6N93 - chains A and F of the 6 polymer chains in the assembly; structure by X-ray diffraction, 1.70 A resolution.

Chain A (and F):
Name: Methylmalonyl-CoA decarboxylase
From: Escherichia coli (strain K12)
Notes: EC 4.1.1.-; chain F of this document is another copy of the same molecule, construct and numbering; everything in this record applies to it too
UniProt: P52045 (SCPB_ECOLI); numbering as in UniProt (aligned over 1-261)
Chain sequence (261 residues; each row starts with the number of its first residue):
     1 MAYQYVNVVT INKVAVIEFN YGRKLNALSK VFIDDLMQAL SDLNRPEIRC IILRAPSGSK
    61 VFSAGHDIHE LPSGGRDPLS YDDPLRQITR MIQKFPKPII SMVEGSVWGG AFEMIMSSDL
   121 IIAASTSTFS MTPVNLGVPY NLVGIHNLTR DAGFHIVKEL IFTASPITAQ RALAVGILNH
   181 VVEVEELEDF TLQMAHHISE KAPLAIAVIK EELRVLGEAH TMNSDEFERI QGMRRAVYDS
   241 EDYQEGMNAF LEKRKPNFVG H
Not modelled in the structure: 1
Sequence notes: engineered mutation Ala-2 (Ser in P52045)
Ion coordination: Ni2+: His-220 (together with imidazole) (shared with 1 residue of chain B; 1 residue of chain C)
Small-molecule neighbours: KGA ([1-[2-[3-[[(2R)-4-[[[(2R,3S,4R,5R)-5-(6-aminopurin-9-yl)-4-oxidanyl-3-phosphonooxy-oxolan-2-yl]methoxy-oxidanyl-phosphoryl]oxy-oxidanyl-phosphoryl]oxy-3,3-dimethyl-2-oxidanyl-butanoyl]amino]propanoylamino]ethoxy]-1-oxidanylidene-propan-2-ylidene]-bis(oxidanidyl)azanium): Lys-24, Leu-25, Ala-27, Lys-60, Val-61, Ala-64, Gly-65, His-66, Asp-67, Ile-68, His-69, Trp-108, Gly-109, Thr-132, Leu-136, Phe-250, Lys-253
Swiss-Prot annotation at these positions:
  - binding site (substrate): Ala-64 to Ile-68, Gly-110, Thr-132, Lys-253

Chain A / chain F interface:
Pairs across the interface - 51 pairs, chain A then chain F:
  Gly-75(A) with Arg-76(F), hydrogen bond (backbone-side chain)
  Arg-76(A) with Gly-75(F), hydrogen bond (side chain-backbone); Arg-235(F); Asp-239(F), salt bridge
  Asp-77(A) with Arg-235(F), hydrogen bond (backbone-side chain)
  Ser-80(A) with Arg-235(F)
  Tyr-81(A) with Asp-225(F), hydrogen bond; Glu-228(F); Arg-229(F)
  Arg-90(A) with Asp-225(F)
  Asn-141(A) with Glu-228(F), hydrogen bond
  Leu-142(A) with Ser-224(F); Glu-228(F), hydrogen bond (backbone-side chain)
  Val-143(A) with Ser-224(F); Asp-225(F); Glu-228(F), hydrogen bond (backbone-side chain)
  Glu-218(A) with Asn-223(F); Asp-225(F)
  His-220(A) with Asn-223(F)
  Thr-221(A) with Thr-221(F), hydrogen bond; Met-222(F); Asn-223(F)
  Met-222(A) with Thr-221(F); Met-222(F), hydrogen bond (backbone-backbone); Phe-227(F)
  Asn-223(A) with Glu-218(F); His-220(F); Thr-221(F); Phe-227(F)
  Ser-224(A) with Val-143(F); Met-222(F); Phe-227(F)
  Asp-225(A) with Tyr-81(F), hydrogen bond; Arg-90(F); Val-143(F); Glu-218(F)
  Phe-227(A) with Met-222(F); Asn-223(F); Ser-224(F); Phe-227(F), hydrophobic; Glu-228(F)
  Glu-228(A) with Tyr-81(F); Asn-141(F), hydrogen bond; Leu-142(F), hydrogen bond (side chain-backbone); Val-143(F), hydrogen bond (side chain-backbone); Phe-227(F)
  Arg-229(A) with Tyr-81(F)
  Arg-235(A) with Arg-76(F); Asp-77(F), hydrogen bond (side chain-backbone); Ser-80(F), hydrogen bond
  Asp-239(A) with Arg-76(F), salt bridge
Also at the interface, not in a pair above, chain A (26 interface residues in all): Asp-82, Arg-86, Gln-231, Gly-232, Tyr-238
Also at the interface, not in a pair above, chain F (24 interface residues in all): Arg-86, Gln-231, Gly-232

Summary:
26 residues of chain A and 24 residues of chain F are in contact, with 15 hydrogen bonds and 2 salt bridges.
Polar contacts include Arg-76(A)/Asp-239(F), Gly-75(A)/Arg-76(F) and Asp-77(A)/Arg-235(F). Ligands of chain A:
compound KGA. From UniProt: 8 substrate-binding residues on chain A.
Chain A and chain F are both Methylmalonyl-CoA decarboxylase (Escherichia coli (strain K12)); the structure,
Methylmalonyl-CoA decarboxylase in complex with 2-nitronate-propionyl-oxa(dethia)-CoA, was determined by X-ray
diffraction together with 6N92, 6N94, 6N95, 6N96 and 6N97 from the same study.
